Entry 8YMZ (X-ray diffraction, 2.95 A resolution); this record covers chains D and E of the 3 polymer chains in the assembly.

Chain D:
Molecule: 15-nt DNA strand
Source organism: Homo sapiens
Sequence (15 nucleotides; numbered 1 to 15; the number before each row is that of its first residue):
     1 AAGTGTGTAT GTGTG

Chain E:
Name: Zinc finger and BTB domain-containing protein 43
Source organism: Homo sapiens
UniProt: O43298 (ZBT43_HUMAN); residues 372-453 here = UniProt positions 372-453
Sequence (82 residues; numbered 372 to 453; the number before each row is that of its first residue):
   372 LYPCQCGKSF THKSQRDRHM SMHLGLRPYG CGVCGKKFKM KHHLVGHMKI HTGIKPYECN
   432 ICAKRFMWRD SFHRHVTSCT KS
Unresolved in the structure: 451-453
Ion coordination: Zn2+ site 1: Cys375, His390, His394; Zn2+ site 2: Cys402, Cys405, His418, His422; Zn2+ site 3: Cys430, Cys433, Cys450

Interface between chain D and chain E:
Pairs across the interface - 21 pairs, chain D then chain E:
  DA1(D) - Trp439(E)  hydrogen bond to the phosphate
  DA1(D) - Ser442(E)  base contact
  DA2(D) - Met438(E)  phosphate contact
  DA2(D) - Trp439(E)  hydrogen bond to the phosphate
  DG3(D) - Lys407(E)  phosphate contact
  DG3(D) - Phe409(E)  phosphate contact
  DG3(D) - His418(E)  salt bridge to the phosphate
  DT4(D) - Arg398(E)  salt bridge to the phosphate
  DT4(D) - Phe409(E)  phosphate contact
  DT4(D) - Lys410(E)  sugar contact
  DT4(D) - His414(E)  base contact
  DG5(D) - Met393(E)  sugar contact
  DG5(D) - Lys410(E)  salt bridge to the phosphate
  DG5(D) - His413(E)  hydrogen bond to the base
  DG5(D) - His414(E)  hydrogen bond to the base
  DT6(D) - Arg389(E)  base contact
  DT6(D) - Met393(E)  phosphate contact
  DT6(D) - Met411(E)  base contact
  DT6(D) - His413(E)  base contact
  DG7(D) - Arg389(E)  hydrogen bond to the base
  DT8(D) - Gln386(E)  base contact
Also at the interface, not in a pair above, chain E (17 interface residues in all): Lys408, Ile421, Asp441

In short:
The interface between chain D and chain E involves 8 residues on one side and 17 on the other; the contacts
include 5 hydrogen bonds and 3 salt bridges. Among the polar pairs are DG5(D)-His413(E), DG5(D)-His414(E) and
DG7(D)-Arg389(E).
Chain D is a 15-nt DNA strand and chain E is Zinc finger and BTB domain-containing protein 43, both from Homo
sapiens; the structure, Structure of ZBTB43 in complex with CACA containing B-form DNA, was determined by
X-ray diffraction.
